PDB entry 4KLG | X-ray diffraction, 1.70 A resolution | chains T and A of the 4 polymer chains in the assembly

[Chain T]
Molecule: 16-nt DNA strand
Sequence (16 nucleotides; numbered 1 to 16; the number before each row is that of its first residue):
     1 CCGACGGCGC ATCAGC

[Chain A]
Name: DNA polymerase beta
Organism: Homo sapiens
Notes: EC 2.7.7.7, 4.2.99.-
UniProtKB: P06746 (DPOLB_HUMAN); residues 1-335 here = UniProt positions 1-335
Chain sequence (335 residues; each row starts with the number of its first residue):
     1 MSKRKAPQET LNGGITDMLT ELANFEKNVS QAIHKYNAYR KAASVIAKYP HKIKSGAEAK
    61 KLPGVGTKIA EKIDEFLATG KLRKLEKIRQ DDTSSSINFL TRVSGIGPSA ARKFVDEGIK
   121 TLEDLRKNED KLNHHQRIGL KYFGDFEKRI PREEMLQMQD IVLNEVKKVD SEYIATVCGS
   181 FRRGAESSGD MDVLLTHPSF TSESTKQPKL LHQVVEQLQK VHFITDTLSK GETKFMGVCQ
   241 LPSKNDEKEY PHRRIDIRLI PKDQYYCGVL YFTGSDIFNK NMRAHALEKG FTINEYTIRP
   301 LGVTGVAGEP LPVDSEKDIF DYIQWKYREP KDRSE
Unresolved in the structure: 1-9
Bound ions: Na+ site 1: Lys60, Leu62, Val65 (shared with 1 residue of chain D); Na+ site 2: Thr101, Val103, Ile106 (shared with 1 residue of chain P); Na+ site 3: Asp190, Asp192, Asp256 (shared with 2 residues of chain P); Mg2+: Asp190, Asp192 (together with pyrophosphate) (shared with 1 residue of chain P)
Small-molecule neighbours: pyrophosphate (PPV): Arg149, Gly179, Ser180, Arg183, Ser187, Ser188, Gly189, Asp190, Asp192, Ser275
Curated features (UniProtKB/Swiss-Prot):
  - region: Arg183 to Asp192 (DNA-binding)
  - active site: Lys72 (Nucleophile)
  - binding site (K(+)): Lys60, Leu62, Val65, Thr101, Val103, Ile106
  - binding site (Na(+)): Lys60, Leu62, Val65, Thr101, Val103, Ile106
  - binding site (dATP): Arg149, Ser180, Arg183, Gly189, Asp190
  - binding site (dCTP): Arg149, Ser180, Arg183, Gly189, Asp190
  - binding site (dGTP): Arg149, Ser180, Arg183, Gly189, Asp190, Asp192
  - binding site (dTTP): Arg149, Ser180, Arg183, Gly189, Asp190
  - binding site (Mg(2+)): Asp190, Asp192, Asp256
  - modified residue: Lys72 (N6-acetyllysine), Arg83 (Omega-N-methylarginine), Arg152 (Omega-N-methylarginine)
  - cross-link (Glycyl lysine isopeptide (Lys-Gly)): Lys41 (interchain with G-Cter in ubiquitin), Lys61 (interchain with G-Cter in ubiquitin), Lys81 (interchain with G-Cter in ubiquitin)
  - natural variant: Leu22 (L22P: Found in a gastric cancer sample; uncertain significance), Tyr39 (Y39C: Found in a gastric cancer sample; uncertain significance), Gly118 (G118V: Decreased DNA-directed DNA polymerase activity), Arg137 (R137Q: Decreased function in base-excision repair), Arg149 (R149I: Decreased DNA-directed DNA polymerase activity), Asp160 (D160N: Found in a gastric cancer sample; uncertain significance), Cys239 (C239R: Found in a gastric cancer sample; uncertain significance), Lys289 (K289M: Found in a colon cancer sample; uncertain significance), Asn294 (N294D: Found in a gastric cancer sample; uncertain significance), Glu295 (E295K: Found in a gastric cancer sample; uncertain significance)
  - mutagenesis: Phe25 (F25W: No effect on 5'-dRP lyase activity. Decreased ssDNA binding), His34 (H34G: Decreased 5'-dRP lyase activity. Decreased ssDNA binding), Lys35 (K35A: Decreased 5'-dRP lyase activity. Decreased ssDNA binding. Loss of 5'-dRP lyase activity; when associated with A-68 and A-72. Decreased ssDNA binding; when associated with A-68 and A-72 ...), Tyr39 (Y39F: No effect on 5'-dRP lyase activity; Y39Q: Abolishes DNA polymerase and 5'-dRP lyase activity), Lys41 (K41R: Abolishes ubiquitination; when associated with R-61 and R-81), Lys60 (K60A: Decreased 5'-dRP lyase activity. Decreased ssDNA binding), Lys61 (K61R: Abolishes ubiquitination; when associated with R-41 and R-81), Lys68 (K68A: No effect on 5'-dRP lyase activity. Decreased ssDNA binding. Loss of 5'-dRP lyase activity; when associated with A-35 and A-72. Decreased ssDNA binding; when associated with A-35 and A-72 ...), Glu71 (E71Q: No effect on 5'-dRP lyase activity. No effect on structure shown by circular dichroism. No effect on ssDNA binding), Lys72 (K72A: Severely reduced 5'-dRP lyase activity. Does not affect ssDNA binding. Loss of 5'-dRP lyase activity; when associated with A-35 and A-68. Decreased ssDNA binding ...), Glu75 (E75A: Slightly decreased 5'-dRP lyase activity. Decreased ssDNA binding. No effect on structure shown by circular dichroism), Lys81 (K81R: Abolishes ubiquitination; when associated with R-41 and R-61), 5 further mutagenesis entries in UniProt

[Interface between chain T and chain A]
Contacting residue pairs (28; chain T residue first):
  DC5(T) with His34(A), stacking on the base; Leu287(A), phosphate contact
  DG6(T) with Asn279(A), base contact; Lys280(A), salt bridge to the phosphate; Arg283(A), base contact; Leu287(A), phosphate contact
  DG7(T) with Tyr271(A), base contact; Arg283(A), hydrogen bond to the sugar; Leu287(A), phosphate contact; Thr292(A), hydrogen bond to the phosphate; Ile293(A), sugar contact; Asn294(A), phosphate contact
  DC8(T) with Asn294(A), phosphate contact; Glu295(A), sugar contact; Tyr296(A), phosphate contact
  DG9(T) with Thr233(A), hydrogen bond to the phosphate; Lys234(A), phosphate contact; Arg258(A), sugar contact; Tyr296(A), hydrogen bond to the phosphate
  DC10(T) with Ser229(A), phosphate contact; Lys230(A), hydrogen bond to the phosphate; Gly231(A), phosphate contact; Glu232(A), hydrogen bond to the phosphate; Thr233(A), hydrogen bond to the phosphate; Lys234(A), hydrogen bond to the phosphate
  DA11(T) with Ser229(A), phosphate contact; Lys230(A), hydrogen bond to the phosphate
  DT12(T) with Asn133(A), phosphate contact
Also at the interface, not in a pair above, chain A (22 interface residues in all): His134, Ala284, Arg299

[Summary]
Chain T and chain A form an interface of 8 and 22 residues respectively; the contacts include 9 hydrogen
bonds, 1 salt bridge and 1 aromatic stacking contact. Polar pairs include DG7(T)-Arg283(A), DG7(T)-Thr292(A)
and DG9(T)-Thr233(A). Chain A binds pyrophosphate.
Chain T is a 16-nt DNA strand and chain A is DNA polymerase beta (Homo sapiens); the structure, DNA polymerase
beta matched product complex with Mg2+, 40 s, was determined by X-ray diffraction together with 4KLD, 4KLE,
4KLF, 4KLH, 4KLI, 4KLJ and 8 further entries from the same study.
